9QR1 - chains B and E of the 6 polymer chains in the assembly; structure by X-ray diffraction, 0.98 A resolution.

# Chain B (and E)
Molecule: Methyl-coenzyme M reductase subunit beta
Source organism: Candidatus Methanoperedens sp. BLZ2
Notes: EC 2.8.4.1; chain E of this document is another copy of the same molecule, construct and numbering; everything in this record applies to it too
Reference sequence: A0A6A2G3Q8 (A0A6A2G3Q8_9EURY); residues 1-434 here = UniProt positions 1-434
Chain sequence (434 residues; each row starts with the number of its first residue):
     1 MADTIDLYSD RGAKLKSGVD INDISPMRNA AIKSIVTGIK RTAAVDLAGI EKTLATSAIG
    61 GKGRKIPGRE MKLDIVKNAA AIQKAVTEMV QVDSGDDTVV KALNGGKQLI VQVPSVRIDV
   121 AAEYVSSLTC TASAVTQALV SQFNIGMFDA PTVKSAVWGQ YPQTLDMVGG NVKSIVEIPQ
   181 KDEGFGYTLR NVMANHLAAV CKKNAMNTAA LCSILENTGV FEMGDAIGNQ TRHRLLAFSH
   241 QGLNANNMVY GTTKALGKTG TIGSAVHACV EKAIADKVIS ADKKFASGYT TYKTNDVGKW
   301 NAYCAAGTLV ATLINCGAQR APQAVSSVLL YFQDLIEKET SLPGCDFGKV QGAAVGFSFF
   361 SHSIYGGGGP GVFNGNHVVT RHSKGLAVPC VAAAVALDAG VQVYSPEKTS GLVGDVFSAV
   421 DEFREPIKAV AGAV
Not modelled in the structure: 1
Metal / ion sites: K+: E88, M89, Q91 (together with nitrate ion)
Ligand contacts:
  - 1-thioethanesulfonic acid (COM): F359, S363, Y365
  - factor 430 (F43): S363, I364, Y365
  - Coenzyme B (TP7): F359, F360, Y365, G366, G367, H377, V378, V379

# Chain B / chain E interface
Pairs across the interface (98):
  P26(B) with V120(E)
  M27(B) with V92(E), hydrophobic; V116(E); R117(E); V120(E)
  R28(B) with V92(E), hydrogen bond (side chain-backbone); D93(E), salt bridge
  K33(B) with V120(E)
  V36(B) with A121(E)
  T37(B) with D119(E)
  K40(B) with A121(E), hydrogen bond (side chain-backbone); A122(E), hydrogen bond (side chain-backbone)
  M89(B) with I227(E), hydrophobic; G228(E)
  V92(B) with M27(E), hydrophobic; R28(E), hydrogen bond (backbone-side chain)
  D93(B) with R28(E), salt bridge
  V116(B) with M27(E)
  R117(B) with M27(E); I227(E)
  D119(B) with T37(E)
  V120(B) with P26(E); M27(E); K33(E); T218(E)
  A121(B) with V36(E); K40(E), hydrogen bond (backbone-side chain); E222(E)
  A122(B) with K40(E), hydrogen bond (backbone-side chain); E123(E); Y124(E); T188(E); L189(E); E222(E), hydrogen bond (backbone-side chain)
  E123(B) with A122(E); E123(E); P179(E); D182(E); T188(E), hydrogen bond; E222(E), hydrogen bond (backbone-side chain)
  Y124(B) with A122(E)
  V125(B) with F185(E), hydrophobic; G186(E)
  S126(B) with E222(E)
  T129(B) with F185(E); E222(E), hydrogen bond (side chain-backbone); M223(E); G224(E), hydrogen bond (side chain-backbone)
  C130(B) with F221(E); I227(E), hydrophobic
  S133(B) with G224(E), hydrogen bond (side chain-backbone); I227(E)
  Q137(B) with I227(E), hydrogen bond (side chain-backbone); G228(E); N229(E), hydrogen bond (side chain-backbone)
  Y161(B) with G184(E); F185(E), hydrogen bond (side chain-backbone)
  L165(B) with F185(E)
  M167(B) with F185(E), hydrophobic
  I178(B) with F185(E), hydrophobic
  P179(B) with E123(E); Q180(E)
  Q180(B) with P179(E); Q180(E); D182(E), hydrogen bond (side chain-backbone); G184(E)
  D182(B) with E123(E); Q180(E), hydrogen bond (backbone-side chain)
  G184(B) with Y161(E); Q180(E)
  F185(B) with V125(E), hydrophobic; T129(E); Y161(E), hydrogen bond (backbone-side chain); L165(E); M167(E), hydrophobic; I178(E), hydrophobic
  G186(B) with V125(E)
  T188(B) with A122(E); E123(E), hydrogen bond
  L189(B) with A122(E), hydrophobic
  T218(B) with V120(E)
  F221(B) with C130(E)
  E222(B) with A121(E); A122(E), hydrogen bond (side chain-backbone); E123(E), hydrogen bond (side chain-backbone); S126(E); T129(E), hydrogen bond (backbone-side chain)
  M223(B) with T129(E)
  G224(B) with T129(E), hydrogen bond (backbone-side chain); C130(E); S133(E), hydrogen bond (backbone-side chain)
  I227(B) with M89(E), hydrophobic; R117(E); C130(E), hydrophobic; Q137(E), hydrogen bond (backbone-side chain)
  G228(B) with M89(E); Q137(E)
  N229(B) with Q137(E), hydrogen bond (backbone-side chain)
Other interface residues (no listed pair), chain B (52 interface residues in all): I32, I118, L128, A134, W158, D166, E183, D225
Other interface residues (no listed pair), chain E (52 interface residues in all): I32, I118, L128, A134, W158, D166, E183, D225

# Overview
The chain B/chain E interface involves 52 residues from each chain, with 26 hydrogen bonds and 2 salt bridges.
Polar contacts include R28(B)-D93(E), R28(B)-V92(E) and K40(B)-A121(E). Bound to chain B: factor 430, Coenzyme
B and 1-thioethanesulfonic acid. E88(B), M89(B) and Q91(B) form the K+ site.
Chain B and chain E are both Methyl-coenzyme M reductase subunit beta (Candidatus Methanoperedens sp. BLZ2);
the structure, Methyl-coenzyme M reductase of ANME-2d Candidatus Methanoperedens sp. BLZ2 from a bioreactor
enrichment culture, was determined by X-ray diffraction, deposited together with 9QQT, 9QM5 and 9QR3.
